PDB entry 8PIM | electron microscopy, 3.40 A resolution | chains G and H of the 9 polymer chains in the assembly

[Chain G (and H)]
Name: DNA-directed RNA polymerase subunit alpha
Organism: Escherichia coli
Notes: EC 2.7.7.6; chain H of this document is another copy of the same molecule, construct and numbering; everything in this record applies to it too
UniProtKB: P0A7Z4 (RPOA_ECOLI); residue numbers follow UniProt; this construct covers 1-329
Amino-acid sequence (329 residues; each row starts with the number of its first residue):
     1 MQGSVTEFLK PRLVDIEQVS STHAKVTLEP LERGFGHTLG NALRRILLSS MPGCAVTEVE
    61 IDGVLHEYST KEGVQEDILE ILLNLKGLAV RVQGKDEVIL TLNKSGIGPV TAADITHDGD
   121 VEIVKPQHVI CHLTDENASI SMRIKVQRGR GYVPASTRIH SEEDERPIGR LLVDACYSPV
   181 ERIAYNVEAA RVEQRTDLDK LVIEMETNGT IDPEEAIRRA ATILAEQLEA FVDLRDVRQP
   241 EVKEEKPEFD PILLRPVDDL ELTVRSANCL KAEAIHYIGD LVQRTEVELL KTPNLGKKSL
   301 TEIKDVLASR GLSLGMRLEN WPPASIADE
Unresolved in the structure: 1-2, 236-329 (chain H: 1-2, 234-329)
Curated features (UniProtKB/Swiss-Prot):
  - region: Glu162 to Glu165 (Required for interaction with Crp at class II promoters)
  - modified residue: Arg265 (ADP-ribosylarginine), Lys297 (N6-acetyllysine), Lys298 (N6-acetyllysine)
  - mutagenesis: Arg45 (R45C: In rpoA112; temperature-sensitive, blocks RNA polymerase assembly), Glu162 to Glu165 (5-fold decrease in CRP-class II promoter-dependent transcription), Glu165 (E165K: 5-fold decrease in CRP-class II promoter-dependent transcription), Arg191 (R191C: In rpoA101; temperature-sensitive)

[Chain G / chain H interface]
Contacting residue pairs (69; chain G residue first):
  Val5(G) - Arg148(H)
  Val5(G) - Gly149(H)
  Val5(G) - Arg150(H)  hydrogen bond (backbone-side chain)
  Glu7(G) - Arg150(H)
  Phe8(G) - Ser50(H)
  Phe8(G) - Arg150(H)
  Phe8(G) - Ile223(H)  hydrophobic
  Leu9(G) - Gln227(H)  hydrogen bond (backbone-side chain)
  Lys10(G) - Glu226(H)  hydrogen bond (side chain-backbone)
  Lys10(G) - Gln227(H)
  Pro11(G) - Gln227(H)
  Pro11(G) - Ala230(H)
  Arg12(G) - Phe231(H)
  Leu13(G) - Phe231(H)
  Leu28(G) - Phe231(H)  hydrophobic
  Gly34(G) - Arg45(H)  hydrogen bond (backbone-side chain)
  Phe35(G) - Ile46(H)  hydrophobic
  Phe35(G) - Ser50(H)
  Phe35(G) - Ile223(H)  hydrophobic
  Phe35(G) - Gln227(H)
  His37(G) - Arg45(H)
  Thr38(G) - Ala42(H)
  Thr38(G) - Arg45(H)  hydrogen bond
  Leu39(G) - Leu228(H)  hydrophobic
  Arg45(G) - Gly34(H)  hydrogen bond (side chain-backbone)
  Arg45(G) - Thr38(H)
  Ser49(G) - Phe35(H)
  Ser50(G) - Phe8(H)
  Ser50(G) - Phe35(H)
  Pro52(G) - Val5(H)  hydrophobic
  Arg148(G) - Val5(H)
  Gly149(G) - Val5(H)
  Arg150(G) - Val5(H)  hydrogen bond (side chain-backbone)
  Arg150(G) - Glu7(H)  hydrogen bond (side chain-backbone)
  Arg150(G) - Phe8(H)
  Arg218(G) - Phe231(H)
  Arg218(G) - Val232(H)
  Arg218(G) - Asp233(H)
  Arg219(G) - Thr6(H)  hydrogen bond (side chain-backbone)
  Ala221(G) - Leu228(H)
  Ala221(G) - Phe231(H)
  Thr222(G) - Asp233(H)
  Ile223(G) - Phe8(H)  hydrophobic
  Ile223(G) - Phe35(H)  hydrophobic
  Leu224(G) - Leu39(H)  hydrophobic
  Leu224(G) - Leu228(H)  hydrophobic
  Glu226(G) - Lys10(H)
  Gln227(G) - Phe8(H)
  Gln227(G) - Leu9(H)  hydrogen bond (side chain-backbone)
  Gln227(G) - Leu31(H)
  Gln227(G) - Phe35(H)
  Leu228(G) - Leu224(H)  hydrophobic
  Ala230(G) - Pro11(H)  hydrophobic
  Phe231(G) - Leu28(H)  hydrophobic
  Phe231(G) - Leu39(H)  hydrophobic
  Phe231(G) - Leu43(H)  hydrophobic
  Phe231(G) - Leu201(H)  hydrophobic
  Phe231(G) - Ile203(H)  hydrophobic
  Phe231(G) - Ile217(H)  hydrophobic
  Phe231(G) - Ala221(H)  hydrophobic
  Val232(G) - Arg218(H)
  Val232(G) - Ala221(H)  hydrophobic
  Val232(G) - Thr222(H)
  Asp233(G) - Arg218(H)  hydrogen bond (backbone-side chain)
  Leu234(G) - Val26(H)  hydrophobic
  Leu234(G) - Glu214(H)
  Leu234(G) - Ile217(H)  hydrophobic
  Leu234(G) - Arg218(H)
  Arg235(G) - Val14(H)  hydrogen bond (side chain-backbone)
Other interface residues (no listed pair), chain G (42 interface residues in all): Ser4, Thr6, Leu31, Glu32, Asn41, Ala225
Other interface residues (no listed pair), chain H (49 interface residues in all): Ser4, Arg12, Asp15, Ile16, His37, Asn41, Pro52, Asp96, Ala225, Glu229

[In short]
The interface between chain G and chain H involves 42 residues on one side and 49 on the other, with 12
hydrogen bonds. Polar contacts include Val5(G)-Arg150(H), Leu9(G)-Gln227(H) and Lys10(G)-Glu226(H). UniProt
lists 6 mutagenesis sites on chain G.
Both chains are DNA-directed RNA polymerase subunit alpha (Escherichia coli). Entry 8PIM (fully recruited RfaH
bound to E. coli transcription complex paused at ops site (not complementary scaffold)) was determined by
electron microscopy, deposited together with 8PEN, 8PFG, 8PFJ, 8PH9, 8PHK, 8PIB, 8PID and 8PIL.
